Entry 5T9U (X-ray diffraction, 2.30 A resolution); this record covers chain A.

[Chain A]
Molecule: Peptidyl-prolyl cis-trans isomerase A
Organism: Homo sapiens
Notes: EC 5.2.1.8
UniProtKB: P62937 (PPIA_HUMAN); residues 1-164 here = UniProt positions 1-164
Amino-acid sequence (164 residues; row label = number of the first residue in the row):
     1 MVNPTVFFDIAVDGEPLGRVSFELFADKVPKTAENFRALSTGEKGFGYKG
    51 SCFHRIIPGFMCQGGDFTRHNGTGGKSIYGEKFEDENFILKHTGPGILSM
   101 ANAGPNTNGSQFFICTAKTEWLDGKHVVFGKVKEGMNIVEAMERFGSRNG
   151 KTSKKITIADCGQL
Not modelled in the structure: 1
UniProt features mapped onto this chain:
  - modified residue: Met-1 (N-acetylmethionine), Val-2 (N-acetylvaline), Lys-28 (N6-acetyllysine), Lys-44 (N6-acetyllysine), Lys-76 (N6-acetyllysine), Ser-77 (Phosphoserine), Lys-82 (N6-acetyllysine), Thr-93 (Phosphothreonine), Lys-125 (N6-acetyllysine), Lys-131 (N6-acetyllysine), Lys-133 (N6-acetyllysine)
  - glycosylation: Asn-108 (N-linked (GlcNAc...) asparagine)
  - cross-link (Glycyl lysine isopeptide (Lys-Gly)): Lys-28 (interchain with G-Cter in SUMO2), Lys-82 (interchain with G-Cter in SUMO2)
Residues lining bound ligands: 7HG (3-[(3-hydroxyphenyl)methyl]-10,12-dimethoxy-9,11-dimethyl-6-(propan-2-yl)-19-oxa-1,4,7,25-tetraazabicyclo[19.3.1]pentacosa-13,15-diene-2,5,8,20-tetrone): Arg-55, Ile-57, Phe-60, Met-61, Gln-63, Gly-72, Thr-73, Gly-74, Ala-101, Asn-102, Ala-103, Gln-111, Phe-113, Leu-122, His-126

[Overview]
Ligands of chain A: compound 7HG.
Chain A is Peptidyl-prolyl cis-trans isomerase A (Homo sapiens); the structure, Discovery of a Potent
Cyclophilin Inhibitor (Compound 3) based on Structural Simplification of Sanglifehrin A, was determined by
X-ray diffraction.
